PDB entry 2RJX | X-ray diffraction, 1.70 A resolution | chain A

[Chain A]
Protein: Villin-1
Organism: Gallus gallus
Notes: fragment: villin headpiece
UniProt: P02640 (VILI_CHICK); residues 10-76 here correspond to UniProt positions 760-826 (UniProt number = residue number + 750)
Amino-acid sequence (67 residues; row label = number of the first residue in the row):
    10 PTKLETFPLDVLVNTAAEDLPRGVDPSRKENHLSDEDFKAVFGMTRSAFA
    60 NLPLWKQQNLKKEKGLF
Swiss-Prot annotation at these positions:
  - region: Lys70 to Lys73 (Absolutely required for activity)
What the authors report for this chain:
  - mutagenesis - H41Y: increased stability (citing earlier work)

[Overview]
The paper reports that H41Y increases stability.
Chain A is Villin-1 (Gallus gallus); the structure, Crystal structure of the headpiece domain of chicken
villin, P61 space group, was determined by X-ray diffraction together with 2RJW from the same study.
